PDB entry 6TVW | X-ray diffraction, 1.45 A resolution | chains CCC and DbD

[Chain CCC]
Molecule: Envelope glycoprotein
UniProt: Q5VGF0 (Q5VGF0_9HIV1); residues 553-590 here correspond to UniProt positions 1-38 (UniProt number = residue number - 552)
Sequence (38 residues; row label = number of the first residue in the row):
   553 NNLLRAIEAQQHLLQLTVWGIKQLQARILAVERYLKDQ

[Chain DbD]
Molecule: Transmembrane protein gp41, Envelope glycoprotein gp160
UniProt: chimeric construct of P04582, A0A650FAD5: residues 702-715 from P04582 (ENV_HV1B8) positions 631-644 (UniProt number = residue number - 71); residues 716-731 from A0A650FAD5 positions 626-641 (UniProt number = residue number - 90)
Sequence (31 residues; row label = number of the first residue in the row):
   701 XNNYTSLIHSLIEESQEQIWNNMTWMEWDRE
Unresolved in the structure: 715-722
Modified residues: O0B ((2S,3S)-2-azanyl-5,5,5-tris(fluoranyl)-3-methyl-pentanal) at position 701
Sequence notes: expression tag (701)
UniProt features mapped onto this chain:
  - glycosylation: N703 (N-linked (GlcNAc...) asparagine)

[Interface between chain CCC and chain DbD]
Pairs across the interface (11; chain CCC residue first):
  I559(CCC) with I712(DbD), hydrophobic
  Q563(CCC) with T705(DbD); I708(DbD)
  Q567(CCC) with T705(DbD); H709(DbD), hydrogen bond
  V570(CCC) with O0B_701(DbD)
  I573(CCC) with W725(DbD), hydrophobic; W728(DbD), hydrophobic
  K574(CCC) with W728(DbD); D729(DbD), salt bridge
  Q577(CCC) with W725(DbD)
Also at the interface, not in a pair above, chain CCC (9 interface residues in all): L556, E560

[In short]
The interface between chain CCC and chain DbD involves 9 residues on one side and 8 on the other, with 1
hydrogen bond and 1 salt bridge. Among the polar pairs are K574(CCC)-D729(DbD) and Q567(CCC)-H709(DbD).
Chain CCC is Envelope glycoprotein and chain DbD is Transmembrane protein gp41, Envelope glycoprotein gp160;
the structure, Structure of native gp41 derived peptide fusion inhibitor, was determined by X-ray diffraction
(same publication as 6TVQ and 6TVU).
